Entry 7WQX (electron microscopy, 2.70 A resolution); this record covers chain A.

# Chain A
Name: Enteropeptidase
From: Homo sapiens
Notes: EC 3.4.21.9
UniProt: P98073 (ENTK_HUMAN); residues 519-1019 here = UniProt positions 519-1019
Amino-acid sequence (501 residues; row label = number of the first residue in the row):
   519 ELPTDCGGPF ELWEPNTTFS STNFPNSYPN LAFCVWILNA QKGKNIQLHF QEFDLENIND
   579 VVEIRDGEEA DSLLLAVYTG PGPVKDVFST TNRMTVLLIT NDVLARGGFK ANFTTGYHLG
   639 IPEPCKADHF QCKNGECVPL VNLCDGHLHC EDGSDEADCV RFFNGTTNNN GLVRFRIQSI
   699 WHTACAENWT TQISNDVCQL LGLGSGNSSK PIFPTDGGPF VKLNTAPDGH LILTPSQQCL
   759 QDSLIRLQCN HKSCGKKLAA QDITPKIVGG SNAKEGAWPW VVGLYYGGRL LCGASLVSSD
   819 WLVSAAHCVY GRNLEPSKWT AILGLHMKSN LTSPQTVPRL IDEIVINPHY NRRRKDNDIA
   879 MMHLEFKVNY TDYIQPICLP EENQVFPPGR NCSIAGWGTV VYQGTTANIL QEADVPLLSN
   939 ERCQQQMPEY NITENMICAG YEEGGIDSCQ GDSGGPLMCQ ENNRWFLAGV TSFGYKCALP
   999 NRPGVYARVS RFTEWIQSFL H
UniProt features mapped onto this chain:
  - active site (Charge relay system): His825, Asp876, Ser971
  - glycosylation (N-linked (GlcNAc...) asparagine): Asn534, Asn630, Asn682, Asn706, Asn725, Asn848, Asn887, Asn909, Asn949
Disulfides: Cys643-Cys655, Cys650-Cys668, Cys662-Cys677, Cys716-Cys767, Cys772-Cys896, Cys810-Cys826, Cys910-Cys977, Cys941-Cys956, Cys967-Cys995
Covalently attached groups: N-acetylglucosamine (NAG) linked to Asn534, Asn630, Asn682, Asn706, Asn725, Asn848, Asn887, Asn909, Asn949
From the paper describing this entry:
  - contacts within the chain: Glu581-Arg871 (hydrogen bond), Ser771-Gln893 (hydrogen bond)
  - catalytic residues: His825, Asp876, Ser971
  - mutagenesis - H825A/D876A/S971A: abolished catalytic activity

# Overview
Covalently linked N-acetylglucosamine: at Asn534, Asn630, Asn682, Asn706, Asn725 and Asn848 and 3 more. From
UniProt: 3 active-site residues. The paper reports catalytic residues His825, Asp876 and Ser971;
H825A/D876A/S971A abolish catalytic activity.
Chain A is Enteropeptidase (Homo sapiens); the structure, Structure of Inactive-EP, was determined by electron
microscopy (same publication as 8H3S, 8H3U, 7WQW, 7WQZ and 7WR7).
